Entry 7O41 (electron microscopy, 7.60 A resolution (low resolution: residue-level contacts below are approximate; hydrogen-bond / salt-bridge calls are withheld)); this record covers chains E and F of the 6 polymer chains in the assembly.

== Chain E (and F) ==
Molecule: TrwG protein
Organism: Escherichia coli
Notes: chain F of this document is another copy of the same molecule, construct and numbering; everything in this record applies to it too
UniProtKB: O50335 (O50335_ECOLX); numbering as in UniProt (aligned over 1-231)
Sequence (231 residues; numbered 1 to 231; the number before each row is that of its first residue):
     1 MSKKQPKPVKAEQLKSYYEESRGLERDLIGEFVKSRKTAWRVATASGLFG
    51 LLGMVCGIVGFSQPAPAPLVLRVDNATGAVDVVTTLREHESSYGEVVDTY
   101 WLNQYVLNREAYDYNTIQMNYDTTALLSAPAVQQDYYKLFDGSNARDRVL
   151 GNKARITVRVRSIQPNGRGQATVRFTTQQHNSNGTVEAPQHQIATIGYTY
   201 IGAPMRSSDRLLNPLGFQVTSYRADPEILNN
Unresolved in the structure: 1-11, 63-94 (chain F: 1-21, 63-94)
Sequence notes: conflict A188 (Arg in O50335)

== Interface between chain E and chain F ==
Residue-residue contacts (5; chain E residue first):
  L24(E) with L24(F); E25(F); L28(F)
  S35(E) with S35(F)
  F49(E) with F49(F)
Also at the interface, not in a pair above, chain E (7 interface residues in all): E31, V96, Y100, R210
Also at the interface, not in a pair above, chain F (9 interface residues in all): F32, V96, R210, L211

== In short ==
The interface between chain E and chain F involves 7 residues on one side and 9 on the other.
Both chains are TrwG protein (Escherichia coli). Entry 7O41 (Hexameric composite model of the Inner Membrane
Complex (IMC) with the Arches from the fully-assembled R388 ...) was determined by electron microscopy,
deposited together with 7O3J, 7O3T, 7O3V and 7OIU.
